Entry 8BA8 (electron microscopy, 3.40 A resolution); this record covers chains D and E of the 14 polymer chains in the assembly.

[Chain D (and E)]
Molecule: Chaperonin GroEL
From: Escherichia coli K-12
Notes: EC 5.6.1.7; chain E of this document is another copy of the same molecule, construct and numbering; everything in this record applies to it too
Reference sequence: P0A6F5 (CH60_ECOLI); residues 1-548 here = UniProt positions 1-548
Amino-acid sequence (548 residues; each row starts with the number of its first residue):
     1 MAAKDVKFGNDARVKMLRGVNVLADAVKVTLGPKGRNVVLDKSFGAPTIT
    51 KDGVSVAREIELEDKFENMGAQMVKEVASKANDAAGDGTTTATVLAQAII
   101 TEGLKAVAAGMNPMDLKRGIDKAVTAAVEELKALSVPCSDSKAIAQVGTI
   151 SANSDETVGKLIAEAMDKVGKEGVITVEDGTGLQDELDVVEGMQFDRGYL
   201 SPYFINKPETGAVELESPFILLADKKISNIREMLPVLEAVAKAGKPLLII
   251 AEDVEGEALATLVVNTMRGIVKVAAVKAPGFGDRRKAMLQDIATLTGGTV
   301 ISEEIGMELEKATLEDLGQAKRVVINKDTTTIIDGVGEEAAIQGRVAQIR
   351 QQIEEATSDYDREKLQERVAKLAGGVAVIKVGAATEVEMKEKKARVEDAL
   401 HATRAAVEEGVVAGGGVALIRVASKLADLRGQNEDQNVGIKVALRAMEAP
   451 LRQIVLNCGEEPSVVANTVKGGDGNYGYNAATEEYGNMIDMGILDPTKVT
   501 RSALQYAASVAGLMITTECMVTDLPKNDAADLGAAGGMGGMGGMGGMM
Unresolved in the structure: 1, 527-548
Metal / ion sites: K+: Thr-30, Lys-51, Thr-90 (together with ADP); Mg2+: Asp-87 (together with ADP)
Small-molecule neighbours: ADP / beryllium trifluoride: Thr-30, Leu-31, Gly-32, Pro-33, Lys-51, Asp-52, Gly-53, Asp-87, Gly-88, Thr-89, Thr-90, Thr-91, Ile-150, Ser-154, Asp-398, Gly-414, Gly-415, Gly-416, Ile-454, Tyr-478, Asn-479, Ala-480, Ala-481, Met-488, Ile-493, Asp-495
From the paper describing this entry:
  - binding site for the ligand ADP: Asp-87
  - catalytic residues: Asp-52, Asp-398

[Chain D / chain E interface]
Residue-residue contacts - 56 pairs, chain D then chain E:
  Ala-2(D) / Glu-61(E)  hydrogen bond (backbone-side chain)
  Ala-3(D) / Glu-61(E)
  Ala-3(D) / Leu-62(E)
  Ala-3(D) / Glu-63(E)
  Lys-4(D) / Glu-59(E)  hydrogen bond (side chain-backbone)
  Lys-4(D) / Glu-61(E)  hydrogen bond (backbone-backbone)
  Phe-8(D) / Asp-25(E)
  Phe-8(D) / Ala-26(E)
  Arg-13(D) / Arg-36(E)
  Met-69(D) / Val-39(E)  hydrophobic
  Met-69(D) / Asp-41(E)
  Met-69(D) / Pro-47(E)
  Gln-72(D) / Ala-46(E)
  Gln-72(D) / Pro-47(E)
  Met-73(D) / Val-39(E)  hydrophobic
  Met-73(D) / Pro-47(E)  hydrophobic
  Glu-76(D) / Ala-46(E)
  Glu-76(D) / Thr-385(E)
  Glu-76(D) / Glu-386(E)
  Glu-76(D) / Val-387(E)
  Lys-80(D) / Ala-384(E)
  Asn-112(D) / Lys-34(E)
  Pro-113(D) / Arg-36(E)
  Met-114(D) / Asn-153(E)
  Lys-117(D) / Glu-388(E)  salt bridge
  Asp-253(D) / Lys-327(E)  salt bridge
  Phe-281(D) / Pro-208(E)
  Phe-281(D) / Gly-211(E)
  Asp-283(D) / Pro-208(E)
  Arg-284(D) / Glu-209(E)
  Tyr-360(D) / Glu-209(E)
  Gln-505(D) / Leu-183(E)
  Tyr-506(D) / Ala-384(E)
  Ser-509(D) / Thr-385(E)  hydrogen bond
  Ser-509(D) / Glu-388(E)
  Val-510(D) / Thr-385(E)
  Leu-513(D) / Asn-37(E)
  Leu-513(D) / Val-387(E)  hydrophobic
  Leu-513(D) / Glu-388(E)
  Thr-516(D) / Arg-36(E)
  Thr-516(D) / Asn-37(E)  hydrogen bond (backbone-backbone)
  Thr-517(D) / Asn-37(E)
  Thr-517(D) / Val-39(E)
  Glu-518(D) / Val-29(E)
  Glu-518(D) / Arg-36(E)  salt bridge
  Glu-518(D) / Asn-37(E)  hydrogen bond (backbone-backbone)
  Cys-519(D) / Asn-37(E)
  Cys-519(D) / Val-38(E)
  Cys-519(D) / Val-39(E)  hydrogen bond (backbone-backbone)
  Met-520(D) / Val-39(E)
  Val-521(D) / Val-39(E)  hydrogen bond (backbone-backbone)
  Val-521(D) / Leu-40(E)  hydrophobic
  Val-521(D) / Asp-41(E)  hydrogen bond (backbone-backbone)
  Val-521(D) / Ile-60(E)  hydrophobic
  Thr-522(D) / Asp-41(E)  hydrogen bond
  Leu-524(D) / Glu-63(E)
Other interface residues (no listed pair), chain D (37 interface residues in all): Val-6, Asp-121, Lys-226, Gly-282, Met-514
Other interface residues (no listed pair), chain E (32 interface residues in all): Gly-35, Ile-49, Thr-210, Glu-391

[Overview]
The interface between chain D and chain E involves 37 residues on one side and 32 on the other; the contacts
include 10 hydrogen bonds and 3 salt bridges. Polar contacts include Lys-117(D)/Glu-388(E),
Asp-253(D)/Lys-327(E) and Glu-518(D)/Arg-36(E). The paper reports catalytic residues Asp-52(D) and Asp-398(D);
a binding site for the ligand ADP at Asp-87(D).
Chain D and chain E are both Chaperonin GroEL (Escherichia coli K-12); the structure, CryoEM structure of
GroEL-ADP.BeF3-Rubisco, was determined by electron microscopy, deposited together with 8BA9 and 8BA7.
